PDB entry 3GIG | X-ray diffraction, 3.50 A resolution | chains A and B

Chain A:
Molecule: Sensor histidine kinase desK
Organism: Bacillus subtilis
Notes: EC 2.7.13.3; fragment: entire cytoplasmic region
Reference sequence: O34757 (DESK_BACSU); numbering as in UniProt (aligned over 154-370)
Sequence (218 residues; each row starts with the number of its first residue):
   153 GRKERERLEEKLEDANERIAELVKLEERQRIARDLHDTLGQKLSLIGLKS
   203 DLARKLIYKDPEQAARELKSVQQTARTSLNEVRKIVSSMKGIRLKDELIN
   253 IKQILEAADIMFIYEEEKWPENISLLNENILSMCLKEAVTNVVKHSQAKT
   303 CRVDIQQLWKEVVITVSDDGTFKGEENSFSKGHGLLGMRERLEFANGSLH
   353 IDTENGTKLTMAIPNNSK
Unresolved in the structure: 153-154, 333-334, 369-370
Construct notes: expression tag (153)
Ion coordination: Mg2+: Glu289, Asn293 (together with AMP-PCP)
Small-molecule neighbours: AMP-PCP (ACP; phosphomethylphosphonic acid adenylate ester): Glu289, Asn293, Val294, His297, Ser298, Asp320, Thr323, Phe324, Lys325, Gly326, Ser330, His335, Gly336, Leu337, Thr359
Curated features (UniProtKB/Swiss-Prot):
  - modified residue: His188 (Phosphohistidine)

Chain B:
Molecule: Sensor histidine kinase desK
Organism: Bacillus subtilis
Notes: EC 2.7.13.3; fragment: entire cytoplasmic region
Reference sequence: O34757 (DESK_BACSU); residue numbers follow UniProt; this construct covers 154-370
Sequence (218 residues; each row starts with the number of its first residue):
   153 GRKERERLEEKLEDANERIAELVKLEERQRIARDLHDTLGQKLSLIGLKS
   203 DLARKLIYKDPEQAARELKSVQQTARTSLNEVRKIVSSMKGIRLKDELIN
   253 IKQILEAADIMFIYEEEKWPENISLLNENILSMCLKEAVTNVVKHSQAKT
   303 CRVDIQQLWKEVVITVSDDGTFKGEENSFSKGHGLLGMRERLEFANGSLH
   353 IDTENGTKLTMAIPNNSK
Unresolved in the structure: 153-163, 369-370
Modified residues: His188 (n1-phosphonohistidine; NEP)
Construct notes: expression tag (153)
Ion coordination: Mg2+: Glu289, Asn293 (together with AMP-PCP)
Small-molecule neighbours: AMP-PCP (ACP; phosphomethylphosphonic acid adenylate ester): Glu289, Asn293, Val294, His297, Ser298, Asp320, Thr323, Phe324, Lys325, Gly326, Ser330, Gly334, His335, Gly336, Leu337, Thr359
Curated features (UniProtKB/Swiss-Prot):
  - modified residue: His188 (Phosphohistidine)

How chain A and chain B interact:
Pairs across the interface (57; chain A residue first):
  Lys176(A) with Glu179(B)
  Glu179(A) with Arg180(B), salt bridge
  Arg180(A) with Glu179(B), salt bridge; Arg182(B)
  Gln181(A) with Met241(B), hydrogen bond; Lys242(B)
  Ile183(A) with Ile183(B), hydrophobic
  Leu187(A) with Leu187(B), hydrophobic
  His188(A) with Arg235(B), hydrogen bond
  Leu191(A) with Leu231(B)
  Gly192(A) with Leu231(B)
  Leu195(A) with Ala227(B); Leu231(B), hydrophobic
  Ile198(A) with Ala227(B), hydrophobic
  Gly199(A) with Gln224(B)
  Ser202(A) with Leu220(B); Val223(B); Gln224(B)
  Asp203(A) with Gln224(B), hydrogen bond
  Ala205(A) with Leu220(B), hydrophobic
  Arg206(A) with Ala217(B); Leu220(B); Gln224(B)
  Ile209(A) with Pro213(B); Ala216(B), hydrophobic; Ala217(B)
  Tyr210(A) with Pro213(B); Glu214(B), hydrogen bond
  Pro213(A) with Ile209(B); Tyr210(B)
  Glu214(A) with Tyr210(B)
  Ala216(A) with Ile209(B)
  Ala217(A) with Ile209(B)
  Leu220(A) with Ser202(B); Ala205(B), hydrophobic; Arg206(B); Leu220(B), hydrophobic
  Val223(A) with Ser202(B)
  Gln224(A) with Ser202(B); Asp203(B), hydrogen bond; Arg206(B), hydrogen bond
  Ala227(A) with Leu195(B); Ile198(B), hydrophobic
  Leu231(A) with Leu195(B), hydrophobic; Ser196(B)
  Val238(A) with Ala184(B), hydrophobic; Leu187(B), hydrophobic
  Met241(A) with Arg180(B), hydrogen bond; Gln181(B)
  Leu278(A) with Glu178(B)
  Asn281(A) with Gln181(B)
  Glu342(A) with Asp166(B); Ala167(B); Arg170(B)
  Arg343(A) with Leu174(B)
  Phe346(A) with Ile171(B), hydrophobic; Leu174(B), hydrophobic
Also at the interface, not in a pair above, chain A (41 interface residues in all): Val175, Ala184, Arg185, Lys221, Ser230, Val234, Ser240
Also at the interface, not in a pair above, chain B (43 interface residues in all): Val175, Lys176, Leu177, His188, Gly199, Lys221, Arg228, Ser230, Val234

In short:
41 residues of chain A and 43 residues of chain B are in contact; the contacts include 7 hydrogen bonds and 2
salt bridges. Among the polar pairs are Glu179(A)-Arg180(B), Arg180(A)-Glu179(B) and Gln181(A)-Met241(B).
Chain A binds AMP-PCP. Ligands of chain B: AMP-PCP.
Chain A is Sensor histidine kinase desK and chain B is Sensor histidine kinase desK, both from Bacillus
subtilis; the structure, Crystal structure of phosphorylated DesKC in complex with AMP-PCP, was determined by
X-ray diffraction, deposited together with 3EHF, 3EHH, 3EHJ and 3GIE.
